Entry 9NI9 (electron microscopy, 3.80 A resolution); this record covers chains C and B of the 8 polymer chains in the assembly.

== Chain C ==
Molecule: BG505-CH505 Envelope glycoprotein gp120
Source organism: Human immunodeficiency virus 1
Chain sequence (504 residues; numbered -4 to 513 plus 1 insertion-coded residue; 15 numbers in that range are skipped by the numbering (no residue carries them; nothing is unmodelled there); the number before each row is that of its first residue; numbers below 1 keep their minus sign (Met-4 is residue -4)):
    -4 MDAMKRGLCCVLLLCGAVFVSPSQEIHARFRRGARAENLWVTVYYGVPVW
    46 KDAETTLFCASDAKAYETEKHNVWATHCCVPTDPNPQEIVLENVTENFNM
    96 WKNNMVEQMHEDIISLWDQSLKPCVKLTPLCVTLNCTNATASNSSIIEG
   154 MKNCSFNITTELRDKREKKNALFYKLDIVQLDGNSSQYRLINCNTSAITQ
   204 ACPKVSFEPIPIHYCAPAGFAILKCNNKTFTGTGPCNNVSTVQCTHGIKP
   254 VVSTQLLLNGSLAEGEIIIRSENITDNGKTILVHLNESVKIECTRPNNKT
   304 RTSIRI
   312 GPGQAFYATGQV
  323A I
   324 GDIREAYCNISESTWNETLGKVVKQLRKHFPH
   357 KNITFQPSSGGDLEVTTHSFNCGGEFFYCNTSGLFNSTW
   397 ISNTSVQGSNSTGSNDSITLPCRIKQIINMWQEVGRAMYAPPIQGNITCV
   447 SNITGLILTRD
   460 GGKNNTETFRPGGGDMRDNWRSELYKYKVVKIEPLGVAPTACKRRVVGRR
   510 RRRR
Unresolved in the structure: -4 to 31, 57-65, 397-411, 460-463, 505-513
Disulfide bonds: Cys54-Cys73, Cys119-Cys205, Cys126-Cys196, Cys131-Cys157, Cys218-Cys247, Cys228-Cys239, Cys296-Cys331, Cys378-Cys445, Cys385-Cys418
Covalently attached groups: N-acetylglucosamine (NAG) linked to Asn130, Asn156, Asn160, Asn197, Asn230, Asn241, Asn262, Asn289, Asn301, Asn332, Asn386, Asn442, Asn448

== Chain B ==
Molecule: BG505-CH505 Transmembrane protein gp41
Source organism: Human immunodeficiency virus 1
Chain sequence (153 residues; numbered 512 to 664; the number before each row is that of its first residue):
   512 AVGIGAVFLGFLGAAGSTMGAASMTLTVQARNLLSGIVQQQSNLLRAPEC
   562 QQHLLKDTHWGIKQLQARVLAVEHYLRDQQLLGIWGCSGKLICTTNVPWN
   612 STWSNKTLSEIWDNMTWLQWDKEISNYTQIIYGLLEESQNQQEKNETDNL
   662 TCD
Unresolved in the structure: 512-519, 540-567
Disulfide bonds: Cys598-Cys604
Residues lining bound ligands: N-acetylglucosamine (NAG; 2-acetamido-2-deoxy-beta-D-glucopyranose): Gly527, Ser528, Thr529, Asn625, Thr627

== How chain C and chain B interact ==
Inter-chain disulfides: Cys501(C)-Cys663(B)
Pairs across the interface - 9 pairs, chain C then chain B:
  Asn33(C) - Asp664(B)  hydrogen bond
  Thr499(C) - Asn660(B)
  Ala500(C) - Asn660(B)
  Ala500(C) - Asp664(B)
  Cys501(C) - Thr658(B)
  Cys501(C) - Asp659(B)  hydrogen bond (side chain-backbone)
  Cys501(C) - Cys663(B)  disulfide
  Arg504(C) - Glu657(B)  hydrogen bond (side chain-backbone)
  Arg504(C) - Cys663(B)  hydrogen bond

== In short ==
5 residues of chain C face 6 of chain B across their interface; the contacts include 1 disulfide bond and 4
hydrogen bonds. Polar pairs include Asn33(C)-Asp664(B), Cys501(C)-Asp659(B) and Arg504(C)-Glu657(B). Bound to
chain B: N-acetylglucosamine.
Here chain C is BG505-CH505 Envelope glycoprotein gp120 and chain B is BG505-CH505 Transmembrane protein gp41,
both from Human immunodeficiency virus 1. Entry 9NI9 (BG505-CH505 Env glycoprotein in complex with NHP pAb
Base-1 isolated from animal RUu18 at week 14) was determined by electron microscopy together with 9NHH, 9NHI,
9NHJ, 9NHK, 9NHL, 9NHM, 9NHN and 9NHO from the same study.
